4JSV - chains B and D; structure by X-ray diffraction, 3.50 A resolution.

[Chain B]
Name: Serine/threonine-protein kinase mTOR
From: Homo sapiens
Notes: EC 2.7.11.1
Reference sequence: P42345 (MTOR_HUMAN); residues 1376-2549 here = UniProt positions 1376-2549
Chain sequence (1174 residues; each row starts with the number of its first residue):
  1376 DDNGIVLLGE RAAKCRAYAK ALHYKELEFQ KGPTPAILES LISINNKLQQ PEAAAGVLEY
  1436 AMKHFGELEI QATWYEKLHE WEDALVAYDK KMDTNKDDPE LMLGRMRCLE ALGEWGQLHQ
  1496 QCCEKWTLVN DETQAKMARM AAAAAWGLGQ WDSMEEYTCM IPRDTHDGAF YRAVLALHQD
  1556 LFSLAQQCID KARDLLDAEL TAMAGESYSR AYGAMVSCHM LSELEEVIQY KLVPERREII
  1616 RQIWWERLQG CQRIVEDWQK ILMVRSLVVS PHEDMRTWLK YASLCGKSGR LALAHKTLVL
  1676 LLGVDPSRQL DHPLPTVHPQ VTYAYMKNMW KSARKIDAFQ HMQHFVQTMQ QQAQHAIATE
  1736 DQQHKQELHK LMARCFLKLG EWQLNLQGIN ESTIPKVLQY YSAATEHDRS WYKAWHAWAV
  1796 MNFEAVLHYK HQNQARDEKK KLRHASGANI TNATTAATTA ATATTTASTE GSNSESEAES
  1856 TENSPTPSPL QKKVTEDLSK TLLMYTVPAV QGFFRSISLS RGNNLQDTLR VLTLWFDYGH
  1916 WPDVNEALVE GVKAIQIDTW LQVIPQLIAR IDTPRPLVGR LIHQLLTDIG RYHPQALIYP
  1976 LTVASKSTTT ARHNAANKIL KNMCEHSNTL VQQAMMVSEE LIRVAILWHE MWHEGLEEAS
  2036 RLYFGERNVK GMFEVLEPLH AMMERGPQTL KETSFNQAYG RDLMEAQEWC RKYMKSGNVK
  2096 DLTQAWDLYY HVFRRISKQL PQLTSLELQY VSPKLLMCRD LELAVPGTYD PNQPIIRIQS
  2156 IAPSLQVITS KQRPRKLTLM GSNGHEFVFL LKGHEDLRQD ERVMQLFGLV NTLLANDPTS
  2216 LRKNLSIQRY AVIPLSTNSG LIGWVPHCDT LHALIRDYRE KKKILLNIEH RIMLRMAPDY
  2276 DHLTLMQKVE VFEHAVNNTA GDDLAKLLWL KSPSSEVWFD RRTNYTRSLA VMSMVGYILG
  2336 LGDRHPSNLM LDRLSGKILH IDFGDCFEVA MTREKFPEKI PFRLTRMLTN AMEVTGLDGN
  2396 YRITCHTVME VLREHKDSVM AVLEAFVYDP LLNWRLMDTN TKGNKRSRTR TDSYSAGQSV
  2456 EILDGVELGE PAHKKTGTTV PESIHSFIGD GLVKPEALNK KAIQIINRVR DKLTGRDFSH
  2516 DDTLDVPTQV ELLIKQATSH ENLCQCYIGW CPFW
Unresolved in the structure: 1376-1384, 1815-1866, 2437-2491
Swiss-Prot annotation at these positions:
  - region: Val-2162 to Arg-2168 (G-loop), Lys-2258 to Gly-2296 (Interaction with MLST8), Gly-2335 to Asn-2343 (Catalytic loop), His-2355 to Thr-2380 (Activation loop)
  - binding site (1D-myo-inositol hexakisphosphate): Lys-1662, Lys-1702, Arg-1749
  - binding site (ATP): Ser-2165, Gln-2167, Leu-2185, Lys-2187, Glu-2190, Tyr-2225, Gly-2238, Trp-2239, Val-2240, Thr-2245, Met-2345, Ile-2356
  - binding site (Mg(2+)): Asn-2343, Asp-2357
  - modified residue: Ser-2159 (Phosphoserine), Thr-2164 (Phosphothreonine), Thr-2173 (Phosphothreonine), Thr-2446 (Phosphothreonine), Ser-2448 (Phosphoserine), Ser-2478 (Phosphoserine), Ser-2481 (Phosphoserine)
  - cross-link: Lys-2066 (Glycyl lysine isopeptide (Lys-Gly) (interchain with G-Cter in ubiquitin))
  - natural variant: Asp-1376 (D1376E: Found in a patient with focal epilepsy; uncertain significance), Tyr-1450 (Y1450D: In FCORD2), Trp-1456 (W1456G: In FCORD2), Ala-1459 (A1459D: In FCORD2; A1459S: In FCORD2; uncertain significance), Leu-1460 (L1460P: In FCORD2), Cys-1483 (C1483R: In FCORD2), Trp-1490 (W1490R: In SKS), Met-1595 (M1595I: In SKS), Arg-1709 (R1709H: In FCORD2; uncertain significance), Glu-1799 (E1799K: In SKS), Ala-1832 (A1832T: In SKS), Phe-1888 (F1888C: In SKS), 10 further natural variant entries in UniProt
  - mutagenesis: Lys-2066 (K2066R: Complete loss ubiquitination by the SCF(FBXO22) complex), Ser-2159 (S2159A: Reduces mTORC1-associated S-2481 autophosphorylation; when associated with A-2164. Reduced activity of the mTORC1 complex; S2159D: Mimics phosphorylation ...), Thr-2164 (T2164A: Reduces mTORC1-associated S-2481 autophosphorylation; when associated with A-2159; T2164E: Stronger phosphorylation of RPS6KB1; when associated with D-2159), Thr-2173 (T2173A: Increased mTOR kinase activity), His-2340 (H2340A: Barely detectable kinase activity), Asp-2357 (D2357E: Kinase-dead mutant, loss of interaction with TM4SF5 and loss of lysosome membrane localization; when associated with I-2364), Val-2364 (V2364I: Kinase-dead mutant, loss of interaction with TM4SF5 and loss of lysosome membrane localization; when associated with E-2357)
Bound ions: Mg2+ site 1: Asn-2343 (together with ADP); Mg2+ site 2 near Asp-2357 (its only coordinating residue here)
Small-molecule neighbours:
  - ADP (adenosine-5'-diphosphate): Gln-2167, Leu-2185, Lys-2187, Glu-2190, Tyr-2225, Ile-2237, Gly-2238, Trp-2239, Val-2240, Thr-2245, Ser-2342, Asn-2343, Met-2345, Ile-2356, Asp-2357
  - trifluoromagnesate (MGF): Asp-2338, His-2340, Asn-2343, Asp-2357
From the paper describing this entry:
  - catalytic residues: Asp-2338, His-2340, Asn-2343, Asp-2357
  - mutagenesis - D2338A, H2340A: abolished catalytic activity
  - mutagenesis - I2017V, A2020V, E2419K: increased catalytic activity (citing earlier work)
  - mutagenesis - W2027F: abolished catalytic activity (citing earlier work)
  - specificity-determining residues: Leu-2185, Trp-2239, Leu-2354 (proposed by the authors, not directly observed)

[Chain D]
Name: Target of rapamycin complex subunit LST8
From: Homo sapiens
Reference sequence: Q9BVC4 (LST8_HUMAN); residue numbers follow UniProt; this construct covers 1-326
Chain sequence (326 residues; each row starts with the number of its first residue):
     1 MNTSPGTVGS DPVILATAGY DHTVRFWQAH SGICTRTVQH QDSQVNALEV TPDRSMIAAA
    61 GYQHIRMYDL NSNNPNPIIS YDGVNKNIAS VGFHEDGRWM YTGGEDCTAR IWDLRSRNLQ
   121 CQRIFQVNAP INCVCLHPNQ AELIVGDQSG AIHIWDLKTD HNEQLIPEPE VSITSAHIDP
   181 DASYMAAVNS TGNCYVWNLT GGIGDEVTQL IPKTKIPAHT RYALQCRFSP DSTLLATCSA
   241 DQTCKIWRTS NFSLMTELSI KSGNPGESSR GWMWGCAFSG DSQYIVTASS DNLARLWCVE
   301 TGEIKREYGG HQKAVVCLAF NDSVLG
Unresolved in the structure: 1-7, 325-326

[How chain B and chain D interact]
Residue-residue contacts (44):
  Arg-2270(B) / Lys-313(D)  hydrogen bond (backbone-side chain)
  Met-2271(B) / Tyr-20(D)
  Met-2271(B) / Arg-270(D)
  Met-2271(B) / Lys-313(D)
  Ala-2272(B) / Tyr-20(D)  hydrophobic
  Pro-2273(B) / Tyr-20(D)
  Pro-2273(B) / His-22(D)
  Asp-2274(B) / His-22(D)  salt bridge
  Asp-2274(B) / Asp-42(D)
  Asp-2274(B) / Ser-43(D)
  Asp-2274(B) / Gln-44(D)
  His-2277(B) / Asp-42(D)
  His-2277(B) / Gln-44(D)
  His-2277(B) / Tyr-62(D)
  His-2277(B) / Asn-87(D)  hydrogen bond (backbone-side chain)
  Leu-2278(B) / Tyr-20(D)  hydrophobic
  Leu-2278(B) / Gln-44(D)
  Leu-2278(B) / Asn-87(D)  hydrogen bond (backbone-side chain)
  Leu-2278(B) / Glu-105(D)
  Thr-2279(B) / Asn-46(D)
  Thr-2279(B) / Asn-87(D)
  Thr-2279(B) / Glu-105(D)
  Leu-2280(B) / Glu-105(D)
  Met-2281(B) / Tyr-222(D)  hydrophobic
  Met-2281(B) / Leu-224(D)  hydrophobic
  Met-2281(B) / Trp-272(D)
  Met-2281(B) / Trp-274(D)
  Gln-2282(B) / Tyr-20(D)
  Gln-2282(B) / Gln-44(D)
  Gln-2282(B) / Val-45(D)
  Gln-2282(B) / Asn-46(D)  hydrogen bond
  Gln-2282(B) / Trp-274(D)
  Gln-2282(B) / Val-316(D)
  Val-2284(B) / Tyr-222(D)
  Glu-2285(B) / Tyr-20(D)
  Glu-2285(B) / Trp-272(D)
  Glu-2285(B) / Trp-274(D)  hydrogen bond
  Glu-2285(B) / Ser-290(D)  hydrogen bond
  Glu-2288(B) / Arg-221(D)  salt bridge
  Glu-2288(B) / Trp-272(D)
  His-2289(B) / Arg-270(D)
  Asn-2292(B) / Ser-268(D)
  Asn-2293(B) / Ser-268(D)
  Glu-2536(B) / Tyr-222(D)  hydrogen bond
Other interface residues (no listed pair), chain B (20 interface residues in all): Leu-2269, Val-2286
Other interface residues (no listed pair), chain D (23 interface residues in all): Gln-148, Thr-174, Gly-271

[Overview]
20 residues of chain B face 23 of chain D across their interface, with 7 hydrogen bonds and 2 salt bridges.
Among the polar pairs are Asp-2274(B)/His-22(D), Glu-2288(B)/Arg-221(D) and Arg-2270(B)/Lys-313(D). From the
paper: catalytic residues Asp-2338(B), His-2340(B) and Asn-2343(B) among others; D2338A, H2340A and W2027F of
chain B abolish catalytic activity; 6 substitutions were tested in all.
Chain B is Serine/threonine-protein kinase mTOR and chain D is Target of rapamycin complex subunit LST8, both
from Homo sapiens; the structure, mTOR kinase structure, mechanism and regulation, was determined by X-ray
diffraction together with 4JSN, 4JSX, 4JT5, 4JT6 and 4JSP from the same study.
